5W13 - chain A; structure by X-ray diffraction, 1.95 A resolution.

Chain A:
Protein: Beta-lactamase
Source organism: Acinetobacter baumannii
Notes: EC 3.5.2.6
UniProtKB: Q6DRA1 (Q6DRA1_ACIBA); residues 0-359 here correspond to UniProt positions 24-383 (UniProt number = residue number + 24)
Amino-acid sequence (361 residues; numbered -1 to 359; the number before each row is that of its first residue; numbers below 1 keep their minus sign (Met-1 is residue -1)):
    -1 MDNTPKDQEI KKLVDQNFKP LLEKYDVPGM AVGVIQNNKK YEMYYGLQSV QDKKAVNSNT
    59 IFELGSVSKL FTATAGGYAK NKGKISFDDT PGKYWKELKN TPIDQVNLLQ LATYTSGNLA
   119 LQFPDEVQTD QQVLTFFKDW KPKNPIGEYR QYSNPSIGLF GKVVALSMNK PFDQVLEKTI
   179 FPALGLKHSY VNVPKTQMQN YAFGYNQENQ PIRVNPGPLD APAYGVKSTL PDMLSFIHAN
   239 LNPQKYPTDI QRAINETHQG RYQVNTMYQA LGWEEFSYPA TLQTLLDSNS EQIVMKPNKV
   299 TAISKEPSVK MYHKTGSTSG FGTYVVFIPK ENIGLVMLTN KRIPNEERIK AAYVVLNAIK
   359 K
Unresolved in the structure: -1 to 4, 359
Differences from the reference sequence: initiating methionine (-1)
Covalent attachments: compound SM2 linked to Ser64
Ligand contacts: SM2 ((1R)-1-(2-thienylacetylamino)-1-(3-carboxyphenyl)methylboronic acid): Gly63, Lys67, Leu119, Gln120, Tyr150, Asn152, Tyr222, Val292, Lys312, Thr313, Gly314, Ser315, Thr316, Ser317, Arg340, Asn343
Reported in the primary citation:
  - binding site for SM2: Ser64, Gln120, Tyr150, Asn152, Tyr222, Ser315, Arg340, Asn343

Overview:
Compound SM2 is covalently linked to Ser64. From the paper: a binding site for SM2 at Ser64, Gln120 and Tyr150
among others.
Chain A is Beta-lactamase (Acinetobacter baumannii); the structure, ADC-7 in complex with boronic acid
transition state inhibitor SM23, was determined by X-ray diffraction (same publication as 5W12 and 5W14).
